1NA5 - chain A; structure by X-ray diffraction, 1.50 A resolution.

== Chain A ==
Molecule: Integrin alpha-M
Organism: Homo sapiens
Notes: fragment: Alpha M I domain
UniProt: P11215 (ITAM_HUMAN); residues 128-319 here correspond to UniProt positions 144-335 (UniProt number = residue number + 16)
Chain sequence (197 residues; each row starts with the number of its first residue):
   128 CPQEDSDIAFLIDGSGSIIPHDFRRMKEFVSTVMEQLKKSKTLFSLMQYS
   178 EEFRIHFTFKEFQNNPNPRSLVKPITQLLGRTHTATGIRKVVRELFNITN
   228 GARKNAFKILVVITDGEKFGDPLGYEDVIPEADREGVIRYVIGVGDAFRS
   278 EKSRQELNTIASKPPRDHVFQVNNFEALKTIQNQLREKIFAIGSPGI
Unresolved in the structure: 128-129
Construct notes: cloning artifact (320-324)
UniProt features mapped onto this chain:
  - glycosylation: N224 (N-linked (GlcNAc...) asparagine)

== Overview ==
Chain A is Integrin alpha-M (Homo sapiens); the structure, Integrin alpha M I domain, was determined by X-ray
diffraction together with 1MF7 and 1N9Z from the same study.
